8HGW - chains A and D; structure by X-ray diffraction, 2.80 A resolution.

[Chain A (and D)]
Protein: Monoalkyl phthalate hydrolase
Source organism: Gordonia sp. P8219
Notes: chain D of this document is another copy of the same molecule, construct and numbering; everything in this record applies to it too
Reference sequence: Q2MHH5 (Q2MHH5_9ACTN); residues 24-311 here = UniProt positions 24-311
Chain sequence (289 residues; row label = number of the first residue in the row):
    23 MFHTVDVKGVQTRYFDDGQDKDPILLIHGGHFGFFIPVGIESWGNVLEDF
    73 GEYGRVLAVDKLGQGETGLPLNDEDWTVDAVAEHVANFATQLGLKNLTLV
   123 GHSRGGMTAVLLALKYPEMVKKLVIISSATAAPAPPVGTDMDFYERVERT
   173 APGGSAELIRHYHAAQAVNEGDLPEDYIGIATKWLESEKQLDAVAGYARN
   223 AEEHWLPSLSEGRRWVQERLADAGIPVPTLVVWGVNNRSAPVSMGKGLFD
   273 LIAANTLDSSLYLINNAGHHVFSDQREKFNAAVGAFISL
Disordered / not traced: 23
Sequence notes: initiating methionine (23); conflict Asn259 (Asp in Q2MHH5)
Glycans and other covalent adducts: phthalic acid (PHT) linked to Ser125
Ligand contacts:
  - 1-butanol (1BO): Gly51, Gly52, Phe56, Val60, His124, Tyr166, Tyr184, His291, His292
  - phthalic acid (PHT): Gly51, Gly52, Phe56, His124, Arg126, Ser149, Ser150, Ala151, Thr152, Asp162, Met163, Tyr166, Ala262, His291
What the authors report for this chain:
  - binding site for phthalic acid: Gly52, Phe56, Ser125, Arg126, Ala151, Thr152, Asp162, Met163, Tyr166, His291
  - contacts within the chain: Arg126-Asp162 (hydrogen bond)
  - catalytic residues: Gly52, Arg126
  - binding site for 1-butanol: Tyr166
  - mutagenesis - R126A (2.66 +/- 0.88%): abolished catalytic activity
  - mutagenesis - F56A, R126D, R126E, R126H, R126K, R126L, R126N, R126Q, R126T, R126Y, Y166A, H185R, H292R: decreased catalytic activity
  - mutagenesis - T152A (9.12 +/- 1.53%), D162A, M163A: decreased catalytic activity on MBP

[Chain A / chain D interface]
Pairs across the interface - 37 pairs, chain A then chain D:
  Val257(A) with Phe271(D), hydrophobic
  Lys268(A) with Asp272(D), salt bridge
  Phe271(A) with Val257(D), hydrophobic; Leu285(D)
  Asp272(A) with Lys268(D), salt bridge
  Ala275(A) with Asn287(D), hydrogen bond (backbone-side chain)
  Thr278(A) with Asn287(D), hydrogen bond (backbone-side chain)
  Leu279(A) with Asn287(D); Asn288(D)
  Asp280(A) with Lys300(D), salt bridge
  Ser281(A) with Ile286(D); Asn287(D), hydrogen bond (backbone-backbone); Lys300(D)
  Ser282(A) with Tyr284(D), hydrogen bond; Leu285(D); Lys300(D)
  Leu283(A) with Leu283(D); Tyr284(D); Leu285(D), hydrogen bond (backbone-backbone)
  Tyr284(A) with Ser282(D), hydrogen bond; Leu283(D); Tyr284(D), hydrophobic
  Leu285(A) with Phe271(D), hydrophobic; Ser282(D); Leu283(D), hydrogen bond (backbone-backbone)
  Asn287(A) with Ala275(D), hydrogen bond (side chain-backbone); Thr278(D), hydrogen bond (side chain-backbone); Leu279(D); Ser281(D), hydrogen bond (backbone-backbone)
  Asn288(A) with Leu279(D)
  Lys300(A) with Asp280(D), salt bridge; Ser281(D)
  Ala303(A) with Ala307(D)
  Ala307(A) with Ala303(D); Ala307(D), hydrophobic
  Leu311(A) with Glu299(D); Ala303(D), hydrophobic
Other interface residues (no listed pair), chain A (22 interface residues in all): Leu252, Ile286, Ala304
Other interface residues (no listed pair), chain D (22 interface residues in all): Leu252, Leu311

[In short]
The chain A/chain D interface involves 22 residues from each chain, with 10 hydrogen bonds and 4 salt bridges.
Polar contacts include Lys268(A)-Asp272(D), Asp280(A)-Lys300(D) and Ala275(A)-Asn287(D). Chain A binds
1-butanol. The paper reports catalytic residues Gly52(A) and Arg126(A); F56A, R126D and R126E of chain A,
among others, reduce catalytic activity; 17 substitutions were tested in all.
Both chains are Monoalkyl phthalate hydrolase (Gordonia sp. P8219). Entry 8HGW (Crystal structure of MehpH in
complex with MBP) was determined by X-ray diffraction, deposited together with 8HGV.
